1CCW - chains C and D of the 4 polymer chains in the assembly; structure by X-ray diffraction, 1.60 A resolution.

Chain C:
Molecule: Protein (glutamate mutase)
Organism: Clostridium cochlearium
Notes: EC 5.4.99.1; fragment: B12-Binding Subunit
UniProtKB: P80078 (MAMA_CLOCO); residues 1-137 here = UniProt positions 1-137
Sequence (137 residues; numbered 1 to 137; the number before each row is that of its first residue):
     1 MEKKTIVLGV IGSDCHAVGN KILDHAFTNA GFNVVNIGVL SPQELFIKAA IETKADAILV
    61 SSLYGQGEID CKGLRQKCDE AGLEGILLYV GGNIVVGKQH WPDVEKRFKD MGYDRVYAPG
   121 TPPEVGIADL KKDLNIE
Sequence notes: conflict Leu-45 (Val in P80078), Val-60 (Leu in P80078)
Metal / ion sites: cyanocobalamin Co near His-16 (its only coordinating residue here)
Small-molecule neighbours: cyanocobalamin (CNC): Ser-13, Asp-14, Cys-15, His-16, Ala-17, Val-18, Gly-19, Ile-22, Leu-23, Leu-59, Val-60, Ser-61, Leu-63, Tyr-64, Gly-65, Tyr-89, Val-90, Gly-91, Gly-92, Asn-93, Val-95, Val-96, Gly-97, Tyr-117, Gly-120, Thr-121, Pro-123, Gly-126

Chain D:
Molecule: Protein (glutamate mutase)
Organism: Clostridium cochlearium
Notes: EC 5.4.99.1; fragment: E chain
UniProtKB: P80077 (GLME_CLOCO); numbering as in UniProt (aligned over 1-483)
Sequence (483 residues; numbered 1 to 483; the number before each row is that of its first residue):
     1 MELKNKKWTD EEFHKQREEV LQQWPTGKEV DLQEAVDYLK KIPAEKNFAE KLVLAKKKGI
    61 TMAQPRAGVA LLDEHIELLR YLQDEGGADF LPSTIDAYTR QNRYDECENG IKESEKAGRS
   121 LLNGFPGVNF GVKGCRKVLE AVNLPLQARH GTPDSRLLAE IIHAGGWTSN EGGGISYNVP
   181 YAKNVTIEKS LLDWQYCDRL VGFYEEQGVH INREPFGPLT GTLVPPSMSN AVGITEALLA
   241 AEQGVKNITV GYGECGNMIQ DIAALRCLEE QTNEYLKAYG YNDVFVTTVF HQWMGGFPQD
   301 ESKAFGVIVT ATTIAALAGA TKVIVKTPHE AIGIPTKEAN AAGIKATKMA LNMLEGQRMP
   361 MSKELETEMA VIKAETKCIL DKMFELGKGD LAIGTVKAFE TGVMDIPFGP SKYNAGKMMP
   421 VRDNLGCVRY LEFGNVPFTE EIKNYNRERL QERAKFEGRD VSFQMVIDDI FAVGKGRLIG
   481 RPE
Sequence notes: conflict Phe-130 (Tyr in P80077)
Small-molecule neighbours:
  - cyanocobalamin (CNC): Arg-66, Thr-94, Ala-97, Arg-100, Asn-123, Pro-180, Tyr-181, Phe-216, Leu-219, Thr-220, Thr-222, Met-294, Gly-295, Gly-296, Phe-297, Lys-326, His-329, Glu-330, Ala-331, Ile-332, Gly-333, Ile-334, Pro-335, Pro-410, Ile-470, Phe-471
  - d(-)-tartaric acid (TAR): Arg-66, Thr-94, Arg-100, Arg-149, His-150, Glu-171, Tyr-177, Tyr-181, Phe-216, His-291, Met-294

Chain C / chain D interface:
Contacting residue pairs (46; chain C residue first):
  Ser-13(C) with Ala-97(D); Tyr-98(D); Gln-101(D), hydrogen bond
  Cys-15(C) with Pro-180(D), hydrogen bond (side chain-backbone); Tyr-181(D); Pro-410(D)
  Ala-17(C) with Phe-408(D)
  Val-18(C) with Thr-222(D); Phe-408(D), hydrophobic; Ile-470(D), hydrophobic
  Lys-21(C) with Phe-408(D)
  Ile-22(C) with Phe-471(D), hydrophobic
  His-25(C) with Ile-467(D)
  Ile-37(C) with Lys-183(D), hydrogen bond (backbone-side chain)
  Gly-38(C) with Lys-183(D)
  Val-39(C) with Lys-183(D), hydrogen bond (backbone-side chain); Pro-410(D), hydrophobic
  Leu-40(C) with Gln-101(D); Tyr-181(D); Ala-182(D), hydrophobic; Lys-183(D)
  Tyr-64(C) with Ala-97(D), hydrophobic; Tyr-98(D); Asn-123(D), hydrogen bond (backbone-side chain)
  Gln-66(C) with Asp-96(D); Tyr-98(D); Leu-121(D); Leu-122(D); Asn-123(D), hydrogen bond (side chain-backbone)
  Glu-68(C) with Arg-119(D), salt bridge; Leu-121(D)
  Ile-69(C) with Tyr-98(D); Leu-121(D)
  Asp-70(C) with Tyr-98(D), hydrogen bond
  Asn-93(C) with Ala-331(D), hydrogen bond (side chain-backbone); Ile-332(D), hydrogen bond (side chain-backbone)
  Val-96(C) with Ser-120(D); Leu-122(D)
  Gly-97(C) with Gly-333(D); Ile-334(D)
  Lys-98(C) with Glu-301(D), salt bridge; Ile-332(D)
  Arg-107(C) with Arg-119(D)
  Pro-119(C) with Gln-299(D); Ala-331(D); Ile-332(D)
Other interface residues (no listed pair), chain C (25 interface residues in all): Ser-41, Gln-99, Gly-120
Other interface residues (no listed pair), chain D (30 interface residues in all): Glu-106, Asn-109, Gly-110, His-329, Phe-463

In short:
The interface between chain C and chain D involves 25 residues on one side and 30 on the other; the contacts
include 9 hydrogen bonds and 2 salt bridges. Polar contacts include Glu-68(C)/Arg-119(D), Lys-98(C)/Glu-301(D)
and Ser-13(C)/Gln-101(D). Cyanocobalamin is bound between chain C and chain D.
Here chain C is Protein (glutamate mutase) and chain D is Protein (glutamate mutase), both from Clostridium
cochlearium. Entry 1CCW (Structure of the coenzyme B12 dependent enzyme glutamate mutase from clostridium
cochlearium) was determined by X-ray diffraction (same publication as 1CB7).
